Entry 7EG0 (electron microscopy, 3.40 A resolution); this record covers chains A and B of the 4 polymer chains in the assembly.

Chain A:
Protein: cGMP-inhibited 3', 5'-cyclic phosphodiesterase A
From: Homo sapiens
Notes: EC 3.1.4.17
UniProt: Q14432 (PDE3A_HUMAN); residues 669-1102 here = UniProt positions 669-1102
Sequence (434 residues; row label = number of the first residue in the row):
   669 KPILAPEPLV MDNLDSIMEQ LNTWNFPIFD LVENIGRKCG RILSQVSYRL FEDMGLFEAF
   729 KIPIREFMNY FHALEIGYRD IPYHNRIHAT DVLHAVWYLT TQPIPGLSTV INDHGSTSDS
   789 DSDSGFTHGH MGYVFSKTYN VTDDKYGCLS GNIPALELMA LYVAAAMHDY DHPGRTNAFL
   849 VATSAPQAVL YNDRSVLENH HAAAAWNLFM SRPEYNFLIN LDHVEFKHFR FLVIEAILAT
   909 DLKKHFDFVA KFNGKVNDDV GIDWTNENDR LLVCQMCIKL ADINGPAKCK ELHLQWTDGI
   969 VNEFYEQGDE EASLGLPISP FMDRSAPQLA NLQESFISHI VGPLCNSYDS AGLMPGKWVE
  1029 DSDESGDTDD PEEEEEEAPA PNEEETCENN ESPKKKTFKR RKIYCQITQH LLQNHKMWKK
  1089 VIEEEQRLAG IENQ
Not modelled in the structure: 779-799, 1029-1069
Metal / ion sites: Mg2+ site 1: Asp837, Asp950; Mg2+ site 2 near Asp837 (its only coordinating residue here)
Residues lining bound ligands: J33 (6,7-bis(chloranyl)-3,5-dihydro-1H-imidazo[2,1-b]quinazolin-2-one): Tyr751, His752, Leu910, Gly953, Pro954, His961, Trp964, Thr965, Ile968, Phe972, Gln1001, Phe1004
Swiss-Prot annotation at these positions:
  - active site: His752 (Proton donor)
  - binding site (AMP): His752, Asp837, Asp950, Gln1001
  - binding site (Mn(2+)): His756, His836, Asp837, Asp950
  - binding site (Mg(2+)): Asp837
  - modified residue: Ser1033 (Phosphoserine), Thr1036 (Phosphothreonine)
Reported in the primary citation:
  - self-association interface (contacts with another copy of this molecule): Tyr859, Asn860, Asp861
  - Mg2+ coordination: His756, His836, Asp837, Asp950
  - catalytic residues: His752 (citing earlier work)
  - binding site for J33: Tyr751, Leu910, His961, Ile968, Phe972, Gln1001, Phe1004
  - mutagenesis - Y751A, H961A, L1000A, Q1001A, F1004A: abolished signaling in response to J33

Chain B:
Protein: Schlafen family member 12
From: Homo sapiens
UniProt: Q8IYM2 (SLN12_HUMAN); residue numbers follow UniProt; this construct covers 2-568
Sequence (567 residues; each row starts with the number of its first residue):
     2 NISVDLETNY AELVLDVGRV TLGENSRKKM KDCKLRKKQN ESVSRAMCAL LNSGGGVIKA
    62 EIENEDYSYT KDGIGLDLEN SFSNILLFVP EYLDFMQNGN YFLIFVKSWS LNTSGLRITT
   122 LSSNLYKRDI TSAKVMNATA ALEFLKDMKK TRGRLYLRPE LLAKRPCVDI QEENNMKALA
   182 GVFFDRTELD RKEKLTFTES THVEIKNFST ERLLQRIKEI LPQYVSAFAN TDGGYLFIGL
   242 NEDKEIIGFK AEMSDLDDLE REIEKSIRKM PVHHFCMEKK KINYSCKFLG VYDKGSLCGY
   302 VCALRVERFC CAVFAKEPDS WHVKDNRVMQ LTRKEWIQFM VEAEPKFSSA YEEVISQINT
   362 SLPAPHSWPL LEWQRQRHHC PGLSGRITYT PENLCRKLFL QHEGLKQLIC EEMSSVRKGS
   422 LIFSRSWSVD LGLQENHKVL CDALLISQDS PPVLYTFHMV QDEEFKGYST QTALTLKQKL
   482 AKIGGYTKKV CVMTKIFYLS PEGMTSCQYD LRSQVIYPES YYFTRRKYLL KALFKALKRL
   542 KSLRDQFSFA ENLYQIIGID CFQKNDK
Disulfides: Cys381-Cys411
Construct notes: engineered mutation Arg213 (Lys in Q8IYM2), Ala351 (Ser in Q8IYM2), Ser415 (Asp in Q8IYM2)
Metal / ion sites: Zn2+: His275, Cys277, Cys311, Cys312
Swiss-Prot annotation at these positions:
  - region: Ala551 to Ile560 (Mediates interaction with PDE3A)
  - modified residue: Ser368 (Phosphoserine)
Reported in the primary citation:
  - self-association interface (contacts with another copy of this molecule): Lys128, Thr132, Lys135, Thr199
  - mutagenesis - K213R: abolished signaling (citing earlier work)
  - mutagenesis - K213R: unchanged binding to cGMP-inhibited 3', 5'-cyclic phosphodiesterase A (chain A) (citing earlier work)

Chain A / chain B interface:
Residue-residue contacts (38):
  Leu910(A) with Ile558(B), hydrophobic; Ile560(B)
  Lys911(A) with Gly559(B)
  Phe914(A) with Tyr352(B), hydrophobic; Val355(B), hydrophobic; Tyr555(B); Ile560(B), hydrophobic
  Asp915(A) with Ala351(B)
  Val917(A) with Val355(B), hydrophobic
  Asn921(A) with Gln358(B)
  Asn925(A) with Gln358(B)
  Pro988(A) with Asn553(B); Ile557(B)
  Phe989(A) with Asn553(B); Leu554(B); Ile557(B), hydrophobic
  Leu1000(A) with Leu554(B), hydrophobic
  Glu1002(A) with Trp374(B), hydrogen bond; Arg378(B), salt bridge
  Phe1004(A) with Leu554(B), hydrophobic
  Ser1006(A) with Trp374(B), hydrogen bond
  His1007(A) with Phe550(B)
  Ile1008(A) with Leu554(B), hydrophobic
  Gly1010(A) with Trp369(B)
  Asn1014(A) with His367(B); Ser368(B), hydrogen bond (side chain-backbone); Trp369(B)
  Thr1076(A) with Trp369(B)
  Leu1079(A) with Trp369(B), hydrophobic
  Leu1080(A) with Trp369(B), hydrophobic
  His1083(A) with Trp369(B), hydrogen bond
  Lys1087(A) with Arg378(B)
  Ile1090(A) with Arg378(B)
  Gln1094(A) with Arg376(B), hydrogen bond (side chain-backbone); Gln377(B), hydrogen bond; Arg378(B)
  Arg1095(A) with His379(B); Pro382(B)
Interface residues without a listed pair, chain A (33 interface residues in all): Thr844, Ala846, Ala918, Phe972, Ser1003, Ile1005, Pro1011, Glu1091
Interface residues without a listed pair, chain B (29 interface residues in all): Glu354, Ile359, Thr361, Leu371, Gly386, Ala551, Gln556, Asp561

Summary:
The interface between chain A and chain B involves 33 residues on one side and 29 on the other; the contacts
include 6 hydrogen bonds and 1 salt bridge. Polar pairs include Glu1002(A)-Arg378(B), Glu1002(A)-Trp374(B) and
Ser1006(A)-Trp374(B). The paper reports the catalytic residue His752(A); Y751A, H961A and L1000A of chain A,
among others, abolish signaling in response to J33; 6 substitutions were tested in all.
Chain A is cGMP-inhibited 3', 5'-cyclic phosphodiesterase A and chain B is Schlafen family member 12, both
from Homo sapiens; the structure, Cryo-EM structure of anagrelide-induced PDE3A-SLFN12 complex, was determined
by electron microscopy together with 7EG1 and 7EG4 from the same study.
